Entry 3J99 (electron microscopy, 8.20 A resolution (very low resolution: no residue pairs are listed; an interface is given only as per-side residue counts)); this record covers chains E and F of the 13 polymer chains in the assembly.

# Chain E (and F)
Name: Vesicle-fusing ATPase
Source organism: Cricetulus griseus
Notes: EC 3.6.4.6; chain F of this document is another copy of the same molecule, construct and numbering; everything in this record applies to it too
Reference sequence: P18708 (NSF_CRIGR); residues 1-744 here = UniProt positions 1-744
Amino-acid sequence (747 residues; row label = number of the first residue in the row; numbers below 1 keep their minus sign (Gly-2 is residue -2)):
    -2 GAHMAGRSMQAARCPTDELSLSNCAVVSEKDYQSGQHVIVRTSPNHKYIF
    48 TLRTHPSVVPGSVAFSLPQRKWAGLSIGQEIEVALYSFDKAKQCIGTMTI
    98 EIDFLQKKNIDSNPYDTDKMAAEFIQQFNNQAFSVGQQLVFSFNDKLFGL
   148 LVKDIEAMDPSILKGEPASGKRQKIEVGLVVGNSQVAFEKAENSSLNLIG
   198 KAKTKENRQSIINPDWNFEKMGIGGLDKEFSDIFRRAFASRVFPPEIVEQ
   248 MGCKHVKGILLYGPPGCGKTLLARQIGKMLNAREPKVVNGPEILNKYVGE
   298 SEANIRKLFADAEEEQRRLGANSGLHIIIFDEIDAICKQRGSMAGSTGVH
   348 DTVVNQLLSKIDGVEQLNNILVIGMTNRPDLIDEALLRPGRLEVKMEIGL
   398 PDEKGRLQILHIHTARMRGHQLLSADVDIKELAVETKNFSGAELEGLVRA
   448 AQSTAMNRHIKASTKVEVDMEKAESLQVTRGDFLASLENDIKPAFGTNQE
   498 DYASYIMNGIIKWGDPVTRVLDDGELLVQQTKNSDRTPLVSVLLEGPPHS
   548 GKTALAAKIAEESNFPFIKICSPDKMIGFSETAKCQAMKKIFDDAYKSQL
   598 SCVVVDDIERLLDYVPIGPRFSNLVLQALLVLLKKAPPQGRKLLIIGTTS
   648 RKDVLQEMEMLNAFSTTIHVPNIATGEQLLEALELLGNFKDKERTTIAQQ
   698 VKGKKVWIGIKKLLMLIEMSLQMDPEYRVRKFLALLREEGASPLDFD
Unresolved in the structure: -2 to 0, 156-168, 202-216, 331-346, 458-478, 495-496, 738-744 (chain F: -2 to 0, 156-168, 202-216, 331-346, 458-496, 738-744)
Construct notes: expression tag (-2 to 0)

# Interface between chain E and chain F
At this resolution (8 A) residue pairs are not listed: 46 residues of chain E and 35 of chain F lie at the interface.

# Summary
Chain E and chain F form an interface of 46 and 35 residues respectively.
Chain E and chain F are both Vesicle-fusing ATPase (Cricetulus griseus); the structure, Structure of 20S
supercomplex, was determined by electron microscopy, deposited together with 3J94, 3J95, 3J96, 3J97 and 3J98.
